PDB entry 9CT5 | electron microscopy, 3.67 A resolution | chains B and H of the 8 polymer chains in the assembly

# Chain B (and H)
Molecule: Stimulator of interferon genes protein
From: Homo sapiens
Notes: chain H of this document is another copy of the same molecule, construct and numbering; everything in this record applies to it too
UniProtKB: Q86WV6 (STING_HUMAN); residue numbers follow UniProt; this construct covers 1-344
Chain sequence (363 residues; row label = number of the first residue in the row):
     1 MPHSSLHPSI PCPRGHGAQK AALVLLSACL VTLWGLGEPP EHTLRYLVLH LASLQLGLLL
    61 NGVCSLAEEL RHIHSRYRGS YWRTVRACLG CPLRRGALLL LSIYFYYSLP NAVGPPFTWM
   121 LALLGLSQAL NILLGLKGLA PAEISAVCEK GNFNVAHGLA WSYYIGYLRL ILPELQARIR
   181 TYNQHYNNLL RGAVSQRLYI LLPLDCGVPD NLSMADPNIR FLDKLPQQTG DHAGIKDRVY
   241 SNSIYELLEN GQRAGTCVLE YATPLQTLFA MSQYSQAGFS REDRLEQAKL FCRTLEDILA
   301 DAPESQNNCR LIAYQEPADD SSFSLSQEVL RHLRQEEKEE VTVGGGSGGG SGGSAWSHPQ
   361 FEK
Disordered / not traced: 1-4, 111-115, 189-191, 228-237, 318-322, 334-363
Construct notes: expression tag (345-363)
Residues lining bound ligands:
  - 9IM (1-[(2-chloro-6-fluorophenyl)methyl]-3,3-dimethyl-2-oxo-N-[(2,4,6-trifluorophenyl)methyl]-2,3-dihydro-1H-indole-6-carboxamide): Tyr46, Leu49, His50, Ser53, Met120, Leu123
  - A1AZ0 (1-[(2E)-4-{5-carbamoyl-2-[(1-ethyl-3-methyl-1H-pyrazole-5-carbonyl)amino]-7-methoxy-1H-1,3-benzimidazol-1-yl}but-2-en-1-yl]-2-[(1-ethyl-3-methyl-1H-pyrazole-5-carbonyl)amino]-7-[3-(morpholin-4-yl)propoxy]-1H-1,3-benzimidazole-5-carboxamide): Leu159, Ser162, Tyr163, Gly166, Tyr167, Arg238, Val239, Tyr240, Ser241, Thr263, Pro264
Curated features (UniProtKB/Swiss-Prot):
  - region: Glu340 to Gly344 (C-terminal tail (CTT))
  - binding site (2',3'-cGAMP): Ser162, Tyr167, Arg238, Thr263
  - binding site (3',3'-c-di-GMP): Ser162, Tyr167, Arg238 to Ser241, Thr263
  - binding site (2',3'-cUAMP): Tyr167, Arg238, Thr263
  - modified residue: Thr229 (Phosphothreonine), Ser241 (Phosphoserine)
  - lipidation (S-palmitoyl cysteine): Cys88, Cys91
  - cross-link (Glycyl lysine isopeptide (Lys-Gly)): Lys20 (interchain with G-Cter in ubiquitin), Lys150 (interchain with G-Cter in ubiquitin), Lys236 (interchain with G-Cter in ubiquitin), Lys338 (interchain with G-Cter in SUMO)
  - natural variant: Val147 (V147L: In SAVI), Asn154 (N154S: In SAVI), Val155 (V155M: In SAVI), His232 (H232R: Activated by both 2'-3' linked cGAMP and 3'-3' linked cGAMP), Arg284 (R284S: Found in a 9-month-old patient who died following a fever and severe neck abscess without indication of any severe bacterial infection)
  - mutagenesis: Ile10 (I10Q: Abolished ability to induce the production of type I interferon), Arg14 (R14A: Abolished ability to induce the production of type I interferon), Lys20 (K20R: Does not affect amount of ubiquitination), Leu26 (L26A: Reduced homooligomerization and activation in presence of coumpond C53), Leu30 (L30A: Reduced homooligomerization and activation in presence of coumpond C53), Leu44 (L44A: Reduced homooligomerization and activation in presence of coumpond C53), Glu68 (E68A: Abolished ability to induce the production of type I interferon), Glu69 (E69A: Abolished ability to induce the production of type I interferon), Arg76 to Arg78 (Abolishes the endoplasmic reticulum location), Cys91 (C91S: Abolished inhibition by small-molecule H-151; abolished palmitoylation), Tyr104 (Y104A: Reduced homooligomerization and activation in presence of coumpond C53), Lys137 (K137R: Does not affect amount of ubiquitination), 24 further mutagenesis entries in UniProt

# Interface between chain B and chain H
Residue-residue contacts (11; chain B residue first):
  Ser272(B) with Ser275(H)
  Gln273(B) with Tyr274(H); Ser275(H), hydrogen bond (backbone-backbone)
  Tyr274(B) with Gln273(H); Ser275(H)
  Ser275(B) with Ser272(H), hydrogen bond (side chain-backbone); Gln273(H), hydrogen bond (backbone-backbone); Tyr274(H); Ser275(H)
  Gln276(B) with Arg281(H)
  Arg281(B) with Gln276(H)

# Overview
Chain B and chain H each contribute 6 residues to their interface, with 3 hydrogen bonds. Polar pairs include
Ser275(B)-Ser272(H) and Gln273(B)-Ser275(H). Ligands of chain B: compound 9IM and compound A1AZ0.
Chain B and chain H are both Stimulator of interferon genes protein (Homo sapiens); the structure, HsSTING
with diABZI and C53, together conformation, was determined by electron microscopy together with 9CT3, 9CT4 and
9CT6 from the same study.
